6OMC - chains B and C of the 13 polymer chains in the assembly; structure by electron microscopy, 3.80 A resolution.

[Chain B (and C)]
Name: Major capsid protein
From: Escherichia phage T5
Notes: chain C of this document is another copy of the same molecule, construct and numbering; everything in this record applies to it too
UniProt: Q6QGD8 (CAPSD_BPT5); numbering as in UniProt (aligned over 160-458)
Chain sequence (299 residues; each row starts with the number of its first residue):
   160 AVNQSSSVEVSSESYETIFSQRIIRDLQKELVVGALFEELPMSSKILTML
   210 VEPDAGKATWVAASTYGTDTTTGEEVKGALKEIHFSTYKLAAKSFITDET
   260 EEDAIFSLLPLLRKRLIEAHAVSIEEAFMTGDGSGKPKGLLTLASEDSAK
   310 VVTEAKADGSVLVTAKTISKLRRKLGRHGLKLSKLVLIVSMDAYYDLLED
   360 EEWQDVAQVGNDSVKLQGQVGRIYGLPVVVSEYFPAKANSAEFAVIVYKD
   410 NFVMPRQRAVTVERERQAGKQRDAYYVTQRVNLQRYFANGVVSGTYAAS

[Interface between chain B and chain C]
Residue-residue contacts (80):
  Glu175(B) with Lys204(C), salt bridge
  Thr176(B) with Lys204(C); Ile205(C)
  Ile177(B) with Ser203(C), hydrogen bond (backbone-side chain); Ile205(C)
  Phe178(B) with Leu206(C), hydrophobic; Thr207(C)
  Ser179(B) with Leu206(C); Thr207(C); Met208(C)
  Arg181(B) with Met208(C)
  Ile182(B) with Leu209(C); Glu211(C); Leu239(C), hydrophobic
  Ile183(B) with Leu209(C), hydrogen bond (backbone-backbone); Val210(C); Glu211(C), hydrogen bond (backbone-backbone)
  Arg184(B) with Glu211(C), salt bridge
  Asp185(B) with Lys408(C), hydrogen bond (backbone-side chain); Asp409(C); Asn410(C); Tyr445(C); Phe446(C), hydrogen bond (side chain-backbone)
  Leu186(B) with His337(C)
  Lys248(B) with Trp219(C); Ala222(C), hydrogen bond (side chain-backbone); Thr229(C)
  Leu249(B) with Trp219(C), hydrophobic
  Ala250(B) with Thr229(C); Thr230(C)
  Ala251(B) with Thr230(C)
  Lys252(B) with Thr230(C), hydrogen bond; Thr231(C), hydrogen bond (backbone-side chain); Glu233(C)
  Ser253(B) with Glu233(C); Glu234(C)
  Phe254(B) with Glu233(C), hydrogen bond (backbone-side chain); Lys236(C)
  Leu270(B) with Glu211(C); Leu239(C), hydrophobic
  Lys273(B) with Glu211(C), salt bridge
  Arg274(B) with Lys236(C); Gly237(C), hydrogen bond (side chain-backbone)
  Ala278(B) with Glu234(C)
  Ser282(B) with Ala217(C), hydrogen bond (side chain-backbone); Trp219(C)
  Ala286(B) with Trp219(C), hydrophobic
  Gly294(B) with Ala221(C)
  Lys295(B) with Trp219(C)
  Met350(B) with Gly338(C)
  Asp351(B) with Arg336(C)
  Tyr354(B) with Arg331(C); Arg332(C), hydrogen bond (backbone-side chain); Leu341(C)
  Asp355(B) with Arg332(C), salt bridge
  Leu357(B) with Arg331(C)
  Glu358(B) with Ser328(C); Lys329(C), salt bridge; Arg332(C), salt bridge
  Val365(B) with Trp362(C); Gly369(C)
  Ala366(B) with Val368(C); Gly369(C)
  Gln367(B) with Gln367(C); Val368(C), hydrogen bond (backbone-backbone)
  Val368(B) with Val368(C)
  Lys374(B) with Asp371(C), salt bridge; Arg381(C)
  Gln376(B) with Leu341(C), hydrogen bond (side chain-backbone); Tyr383(C); Gly384(C)
  Gly377(B) with Tyr383(C)
  Gln378(B) with Arg331(C), hydrogen bond; Trp362(C); Tyr383(C)
  Val379(B) with Tyr383(C)
  Glu391(B) with His337(C); Gly338(C), hydrogen bond (side chain-backbone)
  Tyr435(B) with Thr229(C); Thr230(C)
Also at the interface, not in a pair above, chain B (48 interface residues in all): Gln187, Ile264, Ser293, Pro296, Leu321
Also at the interface, not in a pair above, chain C (50 interface residues in all): Asp213, Gly215, Val220, Gly232, Gly335, Leu339, Glu361, Asn370

[In short]
48 residues of chain B and 50 residues of chain C are in contact; the contacts include 16 hydrogen bonds and 7
salt bridges. Polar contacts include Glu175(B)-Lys204(C), Arg184(B)-Glu211(C) and Lys273(B)-Glu211(C).
Both chains are Major capsid protein (Escherichia phage T5). Entry 6OMC (capsid of T5 virion) was determined
by electron microscopy (same publication as 6OKB and 6OMA).
